PDB entry 3S14 | X-ray diffraction, 2.85 A resolution | chains A and T of the 12 polymer chains in the assembly

== Chain A ==
Name: DNA-directed RNA polymerase II subunit RPB1
Organism: Saccharomyces cerevisiae S288c
Notes: EC 2.7.7.6
Reference sequence: P04050 (RPB1_YEAST); residue numbers follow UniProt; this construct covers 1-1733
Chain sequence (1733 residues; numbered 1 to 1733; the number before each row is that of its first residue):
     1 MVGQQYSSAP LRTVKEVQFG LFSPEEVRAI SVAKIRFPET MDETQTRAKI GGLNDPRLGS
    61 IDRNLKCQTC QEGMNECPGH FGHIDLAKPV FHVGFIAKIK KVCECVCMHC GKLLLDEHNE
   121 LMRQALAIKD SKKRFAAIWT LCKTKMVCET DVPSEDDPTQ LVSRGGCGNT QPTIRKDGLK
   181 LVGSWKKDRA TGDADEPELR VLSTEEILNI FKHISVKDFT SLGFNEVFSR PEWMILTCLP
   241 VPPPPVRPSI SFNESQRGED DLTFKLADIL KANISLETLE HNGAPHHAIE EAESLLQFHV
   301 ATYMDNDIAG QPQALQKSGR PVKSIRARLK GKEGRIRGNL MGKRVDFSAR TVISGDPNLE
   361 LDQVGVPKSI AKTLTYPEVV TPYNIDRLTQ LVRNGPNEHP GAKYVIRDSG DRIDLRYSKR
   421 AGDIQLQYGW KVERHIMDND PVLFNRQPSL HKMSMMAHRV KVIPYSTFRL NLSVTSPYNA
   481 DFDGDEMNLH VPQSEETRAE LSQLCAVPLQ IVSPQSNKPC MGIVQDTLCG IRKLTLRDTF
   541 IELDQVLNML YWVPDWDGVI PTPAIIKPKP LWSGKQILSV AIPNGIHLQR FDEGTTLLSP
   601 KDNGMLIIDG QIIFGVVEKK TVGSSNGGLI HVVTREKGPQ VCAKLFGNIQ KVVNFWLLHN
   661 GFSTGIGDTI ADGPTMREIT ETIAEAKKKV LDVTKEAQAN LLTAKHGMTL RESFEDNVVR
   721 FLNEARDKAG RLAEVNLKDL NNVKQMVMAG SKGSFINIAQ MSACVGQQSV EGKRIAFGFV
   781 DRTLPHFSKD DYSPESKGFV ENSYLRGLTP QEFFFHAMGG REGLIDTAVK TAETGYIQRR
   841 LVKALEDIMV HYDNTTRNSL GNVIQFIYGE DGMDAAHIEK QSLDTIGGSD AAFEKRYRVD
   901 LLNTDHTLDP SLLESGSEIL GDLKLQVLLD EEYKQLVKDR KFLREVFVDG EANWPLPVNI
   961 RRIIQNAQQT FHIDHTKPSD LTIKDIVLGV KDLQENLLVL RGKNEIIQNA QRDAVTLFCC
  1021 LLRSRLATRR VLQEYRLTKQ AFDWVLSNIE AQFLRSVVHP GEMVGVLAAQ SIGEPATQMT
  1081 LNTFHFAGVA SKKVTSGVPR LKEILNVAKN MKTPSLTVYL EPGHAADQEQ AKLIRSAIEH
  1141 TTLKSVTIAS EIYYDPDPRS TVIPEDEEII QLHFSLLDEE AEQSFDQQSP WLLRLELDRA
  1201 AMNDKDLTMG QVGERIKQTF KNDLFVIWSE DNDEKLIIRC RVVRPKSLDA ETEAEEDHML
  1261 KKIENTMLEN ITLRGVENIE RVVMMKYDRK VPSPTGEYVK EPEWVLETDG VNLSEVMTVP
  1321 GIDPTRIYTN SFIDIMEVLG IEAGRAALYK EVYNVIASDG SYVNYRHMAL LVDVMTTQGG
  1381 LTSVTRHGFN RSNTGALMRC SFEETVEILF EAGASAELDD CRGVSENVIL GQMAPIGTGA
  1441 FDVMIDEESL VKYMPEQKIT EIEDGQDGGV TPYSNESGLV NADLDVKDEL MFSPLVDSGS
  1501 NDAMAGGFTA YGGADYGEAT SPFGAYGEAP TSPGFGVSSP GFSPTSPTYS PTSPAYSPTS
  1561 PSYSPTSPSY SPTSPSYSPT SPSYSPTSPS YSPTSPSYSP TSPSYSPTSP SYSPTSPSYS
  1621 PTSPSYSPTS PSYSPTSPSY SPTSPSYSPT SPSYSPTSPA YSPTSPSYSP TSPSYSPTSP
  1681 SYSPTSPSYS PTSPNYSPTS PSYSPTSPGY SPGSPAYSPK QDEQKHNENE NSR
Disordered / not traced: 1-2, 155-160, 187-198, 1177-1186, 1244-1253, 1446-1733
Ion coordination: Zn2+ site 1: Cys67, Cys70, Cys77, His80; Zn2+ site 2: Cys107, Cys110, Cys148, Cys167; Mg2+: Asp481, Asp483, Asp485 (shared with 1 residue of chain R)
Swiss-Prot annotation at these positions:
  - region: Pro248 to Asp260 (Lid loop), Asn306 to Lys323 (Rudder loop), Pro810 to Glu822 (Bridging helix)
  - binding site (Zn(2+)): Cys67, Cys70, Cys77, His80, Cys107, Cys110, Cys148, Cys167
  - binding site (Mg(2+)): Asp481, Asp483, Asp485
  - modified residue: Thr1471 (Phosphothreonine)
  - cross-link (Glycyl lysine isopeptide (Lys-Gly)): Lys695 (interchain with G-Cter in ubiquitin), Lys1246 (interchain with G-Cter in ubiquitin), Lys1350 (interchain with G-Cter in ubiquitin)
  - natural variant: Ser1653 to Pro1659 (deletion: In strain: A364A)
  - mutagenesis: Lys1246 (K1246R: Impairs ubiquitination during transcription stress)

== Chain T ==
Molecule: 29-nt DNA strand
Sequence (29 nucleotides; row label = number of the first residue in the row):
     1 CTACCGATAA GCAGACGATC CTCTCGATG
Disordered / not traced: 1-15, 29

== How chain A and chain T interact ==
Contacting residue pairs (21; chain A residue first):
  Lys330(A) with DC16(T), phosphate contact
  Lys332(A) with DC20(T), salt bridge to the phosphate; DC21(T), salt bridge to the phosphate
  Arg337(A) with DA18(T), salt bridge to the phosphate; DC20(T), salt bridge to the phosphate
  Arg344(A) with DT22(T), salt bridge to the phosphate
  Arg350(A) with DT22(T), sugar contact
  Gln447(A) with DC21(T), sugar contact
  Pro448(A) with DT19(T), base contact; DC20(T), base contact
  Thr831(A) with DT19(T), sugar contact
  Ala832(A) with DT19(T), sugar contact
  Gly835(A) with DT19(T), sugar contact
  Tyr836(A) with DG17(T), sugar contact; DA18(T), sugar contact
  Arg1386(A) with DC16(T), hydrogen bond to the sugar; DG17(T), hydrogen bond to the base
  Glu1403(A) with DG17(T), phosphate contact
  Glu1404(A) with DC16(T), sugar contact; DG17(T), hydrogen bond to the phosphate
  Glu1407(A) with DC16(T), sugar contact
Interface residues without a listed pair, chain A (18 interface residues in all): Arg326, Arg839, His1387

== Overview ==
The interface between chain A and chain T involves 18 residues on one side and 7 on the other; the contacts
include 3 hydrogen bonds and 5 salt bridges. Polar contacts include Arg1386(A)-DG17(T), Arg1386(A)-DC16(T) and
Glu1404(A)-DG17(T).
Here chain A is DNA-directed RNA polymerase II subunit RPB1 (Saccharomyces cerevisiae S288c) and chain T is a
29-nt DNA strand. Entry 3S14 (RNA Polymerase II Initiation Complex with a 6-nt RNA) was determined by X-ray
diffraction, deposited together with 3RZD, 3RZO, 3S15, 3S16, 3S17, 3S1M and 5 further entries.
